Entry 6DI5 (X-ray diffraction, 1.42 A resolution); this record covers chain A.

[Chain A]
Protein: Tyrosine-protein kinase BTK
Source organism: Homo sapiens
Notes: EC 2.7.10.2
Reference sequence: Q06187 (BTK_HUMAN), isoform Q06187-2; residues 389-659 here correspond to UniProt positions 423-693 (UniProt number = residue number + 34)
Sequence (271 residues; numbered 389 to 659; the number before each row is that of its first residue):
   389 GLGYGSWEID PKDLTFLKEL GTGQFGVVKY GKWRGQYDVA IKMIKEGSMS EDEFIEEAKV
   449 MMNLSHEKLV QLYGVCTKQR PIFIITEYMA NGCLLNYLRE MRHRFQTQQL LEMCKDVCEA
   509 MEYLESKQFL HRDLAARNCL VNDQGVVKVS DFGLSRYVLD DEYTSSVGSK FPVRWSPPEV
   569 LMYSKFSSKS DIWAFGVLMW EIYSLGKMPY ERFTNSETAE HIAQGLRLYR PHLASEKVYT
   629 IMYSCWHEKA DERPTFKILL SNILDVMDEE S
Glycans and other covalent adducts: compound GJ7 linked to C481
Ligand contacts: GJ7 (2-(4-phenoxyphenoxy)-6-[(1S,4S)-5-propanoyl-2,5-diazabicyclo[2.2.1]heptan-2-yl]pyridine-3-carboxamide): L408, G409, V416, A428, K430, M449, I472, T474, E475, Y476, M477, N484, R525, L528, S538, D539, F540, L542

[Summary]
Covalently linked compound GJ7: at C481.
Chain A is Tyrosine-protein kinase BTK (Homo sapiens); the structure, Crystal structure of btk in complex with
covalent inhibitor, was determined by X-ray diffraction, deposited together with 6DI3 and 6DI9.
